Entry 8J05 (electron microscopy, 2.70 A resolution); this record covers chains A and D of the 8 polymer chains in the assembly.

Chain A (and D):
Name: Potassium voltage-gated channel subfamily KQT member 2
Organism: Homo sapiens
Notes: chain D of this document is another copy of the same molecule, construct and numbering; everything in this record applies to it too
Reference sequence: O43526 (KCNQ2_HUMAN); residues 64-702 here = UniProt positions 64-702
Amino-acid sequence (656 residues; each row starts with the number of its first residue):
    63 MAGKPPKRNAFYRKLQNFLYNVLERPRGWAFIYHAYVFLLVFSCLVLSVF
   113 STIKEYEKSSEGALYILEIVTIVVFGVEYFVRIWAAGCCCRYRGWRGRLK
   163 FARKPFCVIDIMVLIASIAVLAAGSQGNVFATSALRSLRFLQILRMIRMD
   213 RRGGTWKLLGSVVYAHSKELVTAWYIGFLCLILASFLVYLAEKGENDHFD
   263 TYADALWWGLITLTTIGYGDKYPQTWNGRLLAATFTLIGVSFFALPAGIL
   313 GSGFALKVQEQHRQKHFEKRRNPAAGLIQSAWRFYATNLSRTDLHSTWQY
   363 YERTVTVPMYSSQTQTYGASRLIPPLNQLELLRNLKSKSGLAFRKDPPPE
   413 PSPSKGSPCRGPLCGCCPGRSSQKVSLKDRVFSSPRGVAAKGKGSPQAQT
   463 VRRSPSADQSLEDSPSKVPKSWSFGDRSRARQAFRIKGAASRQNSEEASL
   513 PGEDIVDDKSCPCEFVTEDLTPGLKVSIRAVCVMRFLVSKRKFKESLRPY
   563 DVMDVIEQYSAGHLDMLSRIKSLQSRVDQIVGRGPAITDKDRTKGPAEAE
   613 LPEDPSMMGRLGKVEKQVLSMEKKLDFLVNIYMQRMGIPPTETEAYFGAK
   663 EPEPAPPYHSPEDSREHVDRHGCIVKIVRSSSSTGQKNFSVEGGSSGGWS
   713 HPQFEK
Disordered / not traced: 63-69, 185-194, 368-536, 596-718
Sequence notes: initiating methionine (63); expression tag (703-718)
Reported in the primary citation:
  - contacts within the chain: Glu-140/Arg-210, Asp-172/Arg-210, Phe-137/Arg-210

Interface between chain A and chain D:
Contacting residue pairs - 5 pairs, chain A then chain D:
  Phe-112(A) with Trp-288(D), hydrophobic
  Tyr-118(A) with Trp-288(D)
  Trp-288(A) with Phe-112(D), hydrophobic; Tyr-118(D)
  Arg-581(A) with Leu-585(D)
Other interface residues (no listed pair), chain A (6 interface residues in all): Leu-292, Ser-314
Other interface residues (no listed pair), chain D (7 interface residues in all): Leu-292, Ser-314, Met-578

In short:
6 residues of chain A and 7 residues of chain D are in contact. From the paper: contacts within the chain
involving Arg-210(A), Glu-140(A) and Asp-172(A) among others.
Both chains are Potassium voltage-gated channel subfamily KQT member 2 (Homo sapiens). Entry 8J05 (Human
KCNQ2-CaM complex in the presence of PIP2) was determined by electron microscopy together with 8J00, 8J01,
8J02, 8J03, 8J04 and 8W4U from the same study.
